PDB entry 8H7G | electron microscopy, 3.70 A resolution | chains C and D of the 14 polymer chains in the assembly

[Chain C]
Molecule: Transformation/transcription domain-associated protein
From: Homo sapiens
Reference sequence: Q9Y4A5 (TRRAP_HUMAN); residue numbers follow UniProt; this construct covers 1-3859
Chain sequence (3859 residues; numbered 1 to 3859; the number before each row is that of its first residue):
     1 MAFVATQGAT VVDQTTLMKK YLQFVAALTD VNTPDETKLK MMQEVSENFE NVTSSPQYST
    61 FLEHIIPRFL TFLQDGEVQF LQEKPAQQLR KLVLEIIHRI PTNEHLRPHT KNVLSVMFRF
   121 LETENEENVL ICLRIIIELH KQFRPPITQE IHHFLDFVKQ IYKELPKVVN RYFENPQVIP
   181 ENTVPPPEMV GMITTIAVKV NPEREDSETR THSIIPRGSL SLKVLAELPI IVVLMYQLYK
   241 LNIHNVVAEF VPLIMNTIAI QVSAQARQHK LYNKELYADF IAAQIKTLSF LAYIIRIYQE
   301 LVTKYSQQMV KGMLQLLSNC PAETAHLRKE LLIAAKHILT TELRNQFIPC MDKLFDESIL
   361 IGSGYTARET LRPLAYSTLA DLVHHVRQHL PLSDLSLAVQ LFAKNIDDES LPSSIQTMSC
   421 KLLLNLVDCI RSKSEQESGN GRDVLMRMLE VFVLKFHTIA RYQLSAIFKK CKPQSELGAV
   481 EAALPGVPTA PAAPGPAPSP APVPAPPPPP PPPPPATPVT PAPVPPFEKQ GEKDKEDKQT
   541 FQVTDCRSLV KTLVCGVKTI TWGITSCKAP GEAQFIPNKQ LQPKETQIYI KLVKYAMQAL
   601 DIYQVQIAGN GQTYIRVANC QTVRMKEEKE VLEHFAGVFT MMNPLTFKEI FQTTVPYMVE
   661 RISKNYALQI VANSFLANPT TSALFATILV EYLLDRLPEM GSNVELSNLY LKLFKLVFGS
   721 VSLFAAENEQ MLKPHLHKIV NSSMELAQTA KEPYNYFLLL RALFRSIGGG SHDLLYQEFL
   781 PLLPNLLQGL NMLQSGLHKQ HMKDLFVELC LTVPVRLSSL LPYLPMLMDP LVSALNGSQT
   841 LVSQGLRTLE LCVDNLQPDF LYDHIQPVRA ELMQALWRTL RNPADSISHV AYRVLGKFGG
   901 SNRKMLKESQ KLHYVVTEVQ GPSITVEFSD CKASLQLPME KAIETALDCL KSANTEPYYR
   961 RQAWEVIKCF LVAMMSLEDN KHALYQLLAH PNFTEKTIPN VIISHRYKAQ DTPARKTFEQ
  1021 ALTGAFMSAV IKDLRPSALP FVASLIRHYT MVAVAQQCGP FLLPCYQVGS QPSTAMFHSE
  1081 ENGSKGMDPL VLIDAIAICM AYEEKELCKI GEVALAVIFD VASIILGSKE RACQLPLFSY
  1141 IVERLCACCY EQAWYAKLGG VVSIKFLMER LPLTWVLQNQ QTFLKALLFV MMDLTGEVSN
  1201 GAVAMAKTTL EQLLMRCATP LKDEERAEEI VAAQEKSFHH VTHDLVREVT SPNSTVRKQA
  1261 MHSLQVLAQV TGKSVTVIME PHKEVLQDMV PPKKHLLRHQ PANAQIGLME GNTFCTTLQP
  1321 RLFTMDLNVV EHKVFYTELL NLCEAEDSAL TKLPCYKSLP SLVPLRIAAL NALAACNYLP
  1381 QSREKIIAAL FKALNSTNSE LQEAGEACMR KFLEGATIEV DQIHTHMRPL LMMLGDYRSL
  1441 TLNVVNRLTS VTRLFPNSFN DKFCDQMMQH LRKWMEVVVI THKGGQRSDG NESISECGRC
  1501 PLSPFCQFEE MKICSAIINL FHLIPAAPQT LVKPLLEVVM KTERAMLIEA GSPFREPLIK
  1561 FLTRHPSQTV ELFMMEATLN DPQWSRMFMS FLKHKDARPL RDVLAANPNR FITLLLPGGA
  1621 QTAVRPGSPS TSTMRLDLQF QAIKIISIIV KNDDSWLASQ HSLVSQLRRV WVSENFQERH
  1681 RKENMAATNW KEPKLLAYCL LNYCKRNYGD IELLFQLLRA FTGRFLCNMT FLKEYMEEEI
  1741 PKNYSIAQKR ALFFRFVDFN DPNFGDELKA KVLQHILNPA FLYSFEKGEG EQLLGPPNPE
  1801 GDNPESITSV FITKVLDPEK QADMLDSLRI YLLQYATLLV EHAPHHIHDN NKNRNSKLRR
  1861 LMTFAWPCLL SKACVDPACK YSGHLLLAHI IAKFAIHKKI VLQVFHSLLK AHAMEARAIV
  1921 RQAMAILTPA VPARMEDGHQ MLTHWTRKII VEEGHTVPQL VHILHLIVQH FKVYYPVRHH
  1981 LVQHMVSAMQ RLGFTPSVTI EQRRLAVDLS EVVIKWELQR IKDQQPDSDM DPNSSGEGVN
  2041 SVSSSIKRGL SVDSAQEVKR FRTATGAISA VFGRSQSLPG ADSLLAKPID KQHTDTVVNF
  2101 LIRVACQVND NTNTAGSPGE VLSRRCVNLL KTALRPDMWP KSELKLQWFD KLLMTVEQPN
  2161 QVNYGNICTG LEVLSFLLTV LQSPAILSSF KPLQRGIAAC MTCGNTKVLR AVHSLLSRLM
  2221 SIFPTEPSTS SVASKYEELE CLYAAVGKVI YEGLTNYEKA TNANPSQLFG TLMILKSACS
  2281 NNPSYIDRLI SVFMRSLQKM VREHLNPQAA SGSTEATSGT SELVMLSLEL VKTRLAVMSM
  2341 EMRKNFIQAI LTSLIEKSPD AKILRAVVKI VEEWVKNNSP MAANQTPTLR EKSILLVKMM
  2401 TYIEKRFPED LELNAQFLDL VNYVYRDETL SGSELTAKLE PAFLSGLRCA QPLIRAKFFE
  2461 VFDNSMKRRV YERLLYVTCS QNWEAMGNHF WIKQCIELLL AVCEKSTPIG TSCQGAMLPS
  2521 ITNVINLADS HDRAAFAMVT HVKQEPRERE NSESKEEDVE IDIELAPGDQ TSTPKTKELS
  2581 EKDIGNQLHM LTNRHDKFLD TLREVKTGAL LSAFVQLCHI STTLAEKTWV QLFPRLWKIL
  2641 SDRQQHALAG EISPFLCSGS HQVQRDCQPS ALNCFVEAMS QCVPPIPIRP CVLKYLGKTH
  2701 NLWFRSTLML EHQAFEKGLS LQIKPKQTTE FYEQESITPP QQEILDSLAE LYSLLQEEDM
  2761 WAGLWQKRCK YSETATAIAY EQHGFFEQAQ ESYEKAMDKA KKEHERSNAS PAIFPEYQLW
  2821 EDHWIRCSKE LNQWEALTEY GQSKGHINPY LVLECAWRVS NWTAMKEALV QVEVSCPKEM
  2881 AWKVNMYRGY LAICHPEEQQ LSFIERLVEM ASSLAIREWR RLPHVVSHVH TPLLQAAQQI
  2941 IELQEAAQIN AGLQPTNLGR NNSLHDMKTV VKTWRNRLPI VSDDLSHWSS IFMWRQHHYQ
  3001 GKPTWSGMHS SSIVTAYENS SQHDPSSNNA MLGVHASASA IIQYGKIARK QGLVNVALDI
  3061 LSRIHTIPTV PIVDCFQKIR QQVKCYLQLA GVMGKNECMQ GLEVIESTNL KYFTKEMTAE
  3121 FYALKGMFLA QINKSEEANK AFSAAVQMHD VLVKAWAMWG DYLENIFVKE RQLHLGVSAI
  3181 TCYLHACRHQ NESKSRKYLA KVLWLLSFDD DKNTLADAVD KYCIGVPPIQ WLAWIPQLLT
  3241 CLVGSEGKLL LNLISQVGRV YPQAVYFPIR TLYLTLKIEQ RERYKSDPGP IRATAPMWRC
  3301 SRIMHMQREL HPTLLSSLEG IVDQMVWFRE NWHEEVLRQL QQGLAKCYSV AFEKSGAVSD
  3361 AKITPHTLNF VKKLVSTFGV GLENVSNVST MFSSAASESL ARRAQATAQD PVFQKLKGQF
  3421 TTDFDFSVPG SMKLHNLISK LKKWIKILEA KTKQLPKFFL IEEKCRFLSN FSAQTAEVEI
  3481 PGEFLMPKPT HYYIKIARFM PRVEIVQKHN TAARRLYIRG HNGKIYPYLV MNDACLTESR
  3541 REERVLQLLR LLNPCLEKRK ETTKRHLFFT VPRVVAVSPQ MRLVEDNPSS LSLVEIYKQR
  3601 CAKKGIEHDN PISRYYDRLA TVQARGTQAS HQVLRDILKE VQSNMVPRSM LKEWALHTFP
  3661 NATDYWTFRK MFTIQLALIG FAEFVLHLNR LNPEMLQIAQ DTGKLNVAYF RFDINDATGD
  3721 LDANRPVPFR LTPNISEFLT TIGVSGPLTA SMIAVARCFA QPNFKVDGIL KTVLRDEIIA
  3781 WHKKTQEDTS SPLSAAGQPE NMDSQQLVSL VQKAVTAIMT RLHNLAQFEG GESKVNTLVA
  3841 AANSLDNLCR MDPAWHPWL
Disordered / not traced: 1-18, 35-37, 120-127, 174-222, 239-241, 260-276, 299-305, 468-540, 567-577, 607-624, 1222-1225, 1484-1508, 1617-1634, 1680-1688, 1742-1747, 1785-1802, 1844-1856, 1954-1959, 1972-1978, 1995-2000, 2021-2089, 2109-2121, 2134-2141, 2156-2161, 2225-2235, 2256-2264, 2308-2315, 2378-2386, 2428-2434, 2529-2585, 3009-3024, 3090-3095, 3284-3292, 3380-3414, 3787-3802
Disulfides: C1868-C1874
UniProt features mapped onto this chain:
  - region: V3506 to A3512 (G-loop), H3687 to M3695 (Catalytic loop), V3707 to T3732 (Activation loop)
  - motif: K2047 to R2062 (Bipartite nuclear localization signal)
  - modified residue: A2 (N-acetylalanine), S1628 (Phosphoserine), S2051 (Phosphoserine), S2077 (Phosphoserine), K3078 (N6-acetyllysine)
  - cross-link: K2543 (Glycyl lysine isopeptide (Lys-Gly) (interchain with G-Cter in SUMO2))
  - natural variant: R171 (R171C: In DFNA75; uncertain significance), D394 (D394N: In DFNA75; uncertain significance), S722 (S722F: Found in a cutaneous malignant melanoma sample), L805 (L805F: In DEDDFA; uncertain significance), F860 (F860L: In DEDDFA; uncertain significance), R893 (R893C: In an ovarian serous carcinoma sample; R893L: In DEDDFA; uncertain significance), I1031 (I1031M: In DEDDFA), R1035 (R1035Q: In DEDDFA; uncertain significance), S1037 (S1037R: In DEDDFA; uncertain significance), A1043 (A1043T: In DEDDFA), E1104 (E1104G: In DEDDFA), E1106 (E1106K: In DEDDFA), 14 further natural variant entries in UniProt

[Chain D]
Molecule: Transcription factor SPT20 homolog
From: Homo sapiens
Reference sequence: Q8NEM7 (SP20H_HUMAN); numbering as in UniProt (aligned over 1-779)
Chain sequence (779 residues; numbered 1 to 779; the number before each row is that of its first residue):
     1 MQQALELALD RAEYVIESAR QRPPKRKYLS SGRKSVFQKL YDLYIEECEK EPEVKKLRRN
    61 VNLLEKLVMQ ETLSCLVVNL YPGNEGYSLM LRGKNGSDSE TIRLPYEEGE LLEYLDAEEL
   121 PPILVDLLEK SQVNIFHCGC VIAEIRDYRQ SSNMKSPGYQ SRHILLRPTM QTLICDVHSI
   181 TSDNHKWTQE DKLLLESQLI LATAEPLCLD PSIAVTCTAN RLLYNKQKMN TRPMKRCFKR
   241 YSRSSLNRQQ DLSHCPPPPQ LRLLDFLQKR KERKAGQHYD LKISKAGNCV DMWKRSPCNL
   301 AIPSEVDVEK YAKVEKSIKS DDSQPTVWPA HDVKDDYVFE CEAGTQYQKT KLTILQSLGD
   361 PLYYGKIQPC KADEESDSQM SPSHSSTDDH SNWFIIGSKT DAERVVNQYQ ELVQNEAKCP
   421 VKMSHSSSGS ASLSQVSPGK ETDQTETVSV QSSVLGKGVK HRPPPIKLPS SSGNSSSGNY
   481 FTPQQTSSFL KSPTPPPSSK PSSIPRKSSV DLNQVSMLSP AALSPASSSQ RTTATQVMAN
   541 SAGLNFINVV GSVCGAQALM SGSNPMLGCN TGAITPAGIN LSGLLPSGGL LPNALPSAMQ
   601 AASQAGVPFG LKNTSSLRPL NLLQLPGGSL IFNTLQQQQQ QLSQFTPQQP QQPTTCSPQQ
   661 PGEQGSEQGS TSQEQALSAQ QAAVINLTGV GSFMQSQAAV LSQLGSAENR PEQSLPQQRF
   721 QLSSAFQQQQ QQIQQLRFLQ HQMAMAAAAA QTAQLHHHRH TGSQSKSKMK RGTPTTPKF
Disordered / not traced: 1, 25-34, 92-98, 151-157, 274-331, 340-346, 370-390, 430-779
UniProt features mapped onto this chain:
  - modified residue: S296 (Phosphoserine), T494 (Phosphothreonine), S519 (Phosphoserine), S524 (Phosphoserine)

[Interface between chain C and chain D]
Pairs across the interface (38; chain C residue first):
  Q777(C) with Q348(D), hydrogen bond; P369(D)
  L780(C) with P369(D), hydrophobic
  P784(C) with N392(D)
  R816(C) with E416(D)
  L817(C) with L412(D), hydrophobic
  L821(C) with Q408(D)
  P822(C) with F394(D), hydrophobic
  L856(C) with Q408(D)
  Q857(C) with Q408(D), hydrogen bond
  F860(C) with R404(D)
  D863(C) with R404(D), salt bridge
  M2797(C) with L261(D); L263(D), hydrophobic; L264(D), hydrophobic
  K2801(C) with L264(D)
  H2804(C) with P258(D)
  E2805(C) with L252(D)
  R2806(C) with R248(D); L252(D)
  Y2817(C) with Q260(D); L261(D), hydrophobic
  E2821(C) with R262(D), salt bridge; L263(D)
  A2836(C) with F266(D)
  Y2840(C) with R262(D); L263(D); F266(D), hydrophobic
  H2846(C) with R262(D)
  R3188(C) with K399(D)
  H3189(C) with K399(D), hydrogen bond
  N3191(C) with S398(D), hydrogen bond; T400(D), hydrogen bond
  E3192(C) with D401(D)
  P3228(C) with P361(D)
  R3259(C) with G359(D)
  V3260(C) with D360(D)
  H3491(C) with I395(D)
Interface residues without a listed pair, chain C (40 interface residues in all): D773, S818, S819, Y823, N855, T2729, Y2732, E2794, F2814, W2824, K2844
Interface residues without a listed pair, chain D (35 interface residues in all): P233, R240, L267, K269, L362, I367, V405, Y409, E411, N415

[In short]
The interface between chain C and chain D involves 40 residues on one side and 35 on the other, with 5
hydrogen bonds and 2 salt bridges. Polar pairs include D863(C)-R404(D), E2821(C)-R262(D) and Q777(C)-Q348(D).
Here chain C is Transformation/transcription domain-associated protein and chain D is Transcription factor
SPT20 homolog, both from Homo sapiens. Entry 8H7G (Cryo-EM structure of the human SAGA complex) was determined
by electron microscopy.
